Entry 6G31 (X-ray diffraction, 3.00 A resolution); this record covers chains A and B of the 6 polymer chains in the assembly.

[Chain A (and B)]
Molecule: Geranylgeranyl pyrophosphate synthase
From: Homo sapiens
Notes: EC 2.5.1.-, 2.5.1.1, 2.5.1.29, 2.5.1.10; chain B of this document is another copy of the same molecule, construct and numbering; everything in this record applies to it too
Reference sequence: O95749 (GGPPS_HUMAN); numbering as in UniProt (aligned over 1-300)
Sequence (307 residues; each row starts with the number of its first residue; numbers below 1 keep their minus sign (Gly-6 is residue -6)):
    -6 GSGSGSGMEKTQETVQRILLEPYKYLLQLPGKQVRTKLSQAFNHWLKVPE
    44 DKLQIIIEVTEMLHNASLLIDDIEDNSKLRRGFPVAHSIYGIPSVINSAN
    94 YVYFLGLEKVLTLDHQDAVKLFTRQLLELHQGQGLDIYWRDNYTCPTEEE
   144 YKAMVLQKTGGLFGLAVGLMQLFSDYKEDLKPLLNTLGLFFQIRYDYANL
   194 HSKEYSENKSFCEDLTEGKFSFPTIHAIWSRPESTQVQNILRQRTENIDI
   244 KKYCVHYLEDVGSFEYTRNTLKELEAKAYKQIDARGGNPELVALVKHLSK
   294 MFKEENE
Unresolved in the structure: -6 to 4, 196-201, 297-300 (chain B: -6 to 5, 196-202, 297-300)
Sequence notes: expression tag (-6 to 0); conflict Gln109 (Pro in O95749); engineered mutation Tyr188 (Asp in O95749)
Bound ions: Mg2+ site 1: Asp64, Asp68 (together with zoledronic acid)
Small-molecule neighbours: zoledronic acid (ZOL): Leu61, Asp64, Asp65, Asp68, Arg73, Gln126, Lys151, Gln185, Tyr188, Lys212
UniProt features mapped onto this chain:
  - binding site (isopentenyl diphosphate): Lys25, Arg28, His57, Arg74
  - binding site (Mg(2+)): Asp64, Asp68
  - binding site (dimethylallyl diphosphate): Arg73, Lys151, Thr152, Gln185, Lys202, Lys212
  - modified residue: Met1 (N-acetylmethionine)
  - natural variant: Pro15 (P15S: In MDHLO; uncertain significance), Phe257 (F257C: In MDHLO), Tyr259 (Y259C: In MDHLO), Arg261 (R261G: In MDHLO; R261H: In MDHLO)
What the authors report for this chain:
  - mutagenesis - D188Y (3-fold): decreased binding to zoledronic acid
  - conformationally variable residues (loop rearrangement, order/disorder transition, side-chain flip): Arg73, Gln126, Tyr188, Lys212
  - binding site for zoledronic acid: Arg73, Lys212
  - mutagenesis - D188Y (4-fold): decreased catalytic activity
  - mutagenesis - D188Y: decreased stability
  - mutagenesis - D188Y: abolished growth
  - disease-associated variants - D188Y: decreased catalytic activity (citing earlier work)

[Interface between chain A and chain B]
Residue-residue contacts (65):
  Glu6(A) - Gln124(B)
  Val8(A) - Leu128(B)  hydrophobic
  Ile11(A) - Tyr131(B)  hydrophobic
  Leu12(A) - Gln124(B)
  Leu12(A) - Gly127(B)
  Leu12(A) - Leu128(B)
  Ile63(A) - Ile89(B)  hydrophobic
  Ile66(A) - Ile89(B)  hydrophobic
  Glu67(A) - Pro86(B)
  Glu67(A) - Asn90(B)
  Pro86(A) - Glu67(B)
  Pro86(A) - Ile130(B)  hydrophobic
  Pro86(A) - Arg133(B)
  Pro86(A) - Asp134(B)
  Ser87(A) - Ile130(B)
  Ile89(A) - Ile63(B)  hydrophobic
  Ile89(A) - Glu67(B)
  Ile89(A) - Ile89(B)  hydrophobic
  Asn90(A) - Glu67(B)
  Asn90(A) - His123(B)  hydrogen bond (side chain-backbone)
  Asn90(A) - Gln126(B)
  Asn90(A) - Gly127(B)
  Asn93(A) - Asn93(B)  hydrogen bond
  Asn93(A) - Tyr96(B)
  Asn93(A) - His123(B)
  Tyr94(A) - Leu120(B)
  Tyr94(A) - His123(B)
  Tyr94(A) - Gln124(B)  hydrogen bond
  Tyr96(A) - Asn93(B)
  Tyr96(A) - Phe97(B)  hydrophobic
  Phe97(A) - Phe115(B)  hydrophobic
  Phe97(A) - Thr116(B)
  Phe97(A) - Leu119(B)  hydrophobic
  Phe97(A) - Leu120(B)
  Leu98(A) - Leu120(B)  hydrophobic
  Leu100(A) - Leu100(B)  hydrophobic
  Leu100(A) - Phe115(B)  hydrophobic
  Leu100(A) - Thr116(B)
  Glu101(A) - Thr116(B)
  Glu101(A) - Arg117(B)  salt bridge
  Leu104(A) - Val112(B)
  Leu104(A) - Lys113(B)
  Leu104(A) - Thr116(B)
  Val112(A) - Val112(B)  hydrophobic
  Phe115(A) - Leu100(B)  hydrophobic
  Thr116(A) - Phe97(B)
  Thr116(A) - Leu100(B)
  Thr116(A) - Glu101(B)
  Thr116(A) - Leu104(B)
  Leu119(A) - Phe97(B)  hydrophobic
  Leu120(A) - Tyr94(B)
  Leu120(A) - Leu98(B)  hydrophobic
  His123(A) - Asn90(B)  hydrogen bond (backbone-side chain)
  His123(A) - Asn93(B)
  His123(A) - Tyr94(B)  hydrogen bond (side chain-backbone)
  His123(A) - Phe97(B)
  Gln124(A) - Leu12(B)
  Gln124(A) - Tyr94(B)  hydrogen bond
  Gln126(A) - Asn90(B)
  Gly127(A) - Leu12(B)
  Gly127(A) - Asn90(B)
  Leu128(A) - Val8(B)  hydrophobic
  Ile130(A) - Pro86(B)
  Ile130(A) - Ser87(B)
  Tyr131(A) - Ile11(B)  hydrophobic
Interface residues without a listed pair, chain A (34 interface residues in all): Lys113, Arg133, Asp134
Interface residues without a listed pair, chain B (34 interface residues in all): Ile66

[In short]
The chain A/chain B interface involves 34 residues from each chain, with 6 hydrogen bonds and 1 salt bridge.
Polar contacts include Glu101(A)-Arg117(B), Asn90(A)-His123(B) and Asn93(A)-Asn93(B). Ligands of chain A:
zoledronic acid. From the paper: a binding site for zoledronic acid at Arg73(A) and Lys212(A); D188Y of chain
A reduces binding to zoledronic acid.
Chain A and chain B are both Geranylgeranyl pyrophosphate synthase (Homo sapiens); the structure, Crystal
structure of human geranylgeranyl diphosphate synthase mutant D188Y bound to zoledronate, was determined by
X-ray diffraction (same publication as 6G32).
